7Q04 - chains D and F of the 7 polymer chains in the assembly; structure by X-ray diffraction, 2.28 A resolution.

[Chain D (and F)]
Molecule: Terephthalate 1,2-dioxygenase, terminal oxygenase component subunit alpha 2
Source organism: Comamonas sp
Notes: EC 1.14.12.15; chain F of this document is another copy of the same molecule, construct and numbering; everything in this record applies to it too
UniProtKB: Q3C1D5 (TPDA2_COMSP); residues 1-413 here = UniProt positions 1-413
Sequence (428 residues; row label = number of the first residue in the row; numbers below 1 keep their minus sign (Met-1 is residue -1)):
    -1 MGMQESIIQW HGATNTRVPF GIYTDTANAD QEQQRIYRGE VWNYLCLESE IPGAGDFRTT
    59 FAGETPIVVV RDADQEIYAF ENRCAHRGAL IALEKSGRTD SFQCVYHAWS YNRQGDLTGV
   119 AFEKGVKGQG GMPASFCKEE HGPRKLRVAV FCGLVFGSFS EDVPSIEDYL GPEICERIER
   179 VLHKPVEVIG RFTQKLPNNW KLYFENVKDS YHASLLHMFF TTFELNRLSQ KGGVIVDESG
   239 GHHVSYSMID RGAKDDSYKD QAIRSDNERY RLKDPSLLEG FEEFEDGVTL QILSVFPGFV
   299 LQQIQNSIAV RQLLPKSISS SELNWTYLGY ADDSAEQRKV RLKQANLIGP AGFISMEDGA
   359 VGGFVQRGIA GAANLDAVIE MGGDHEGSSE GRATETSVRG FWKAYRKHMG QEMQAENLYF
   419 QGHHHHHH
Unresolved in the structure: -1 to 3, 215-227, 248-267, 411-426 (chain F: -1 to 2, 215-226, 248-268, 412-426)
Sequence notes: initiating methionine (-1); expression tag (0, 414-426)
Bound ions: 2Fe-2S cluster Fe: Cys82, His84, Cys102, His105; Fe ion: His210, Asp356
Small-molecule neighbours: 2Fe-2S cluster (FES): Cys82, His84, Arg85, Gly86, Ala87, Cys102, Tyr104, His105, Ala106, Trp107
Curated features (UniProtKB/Swiss-Prot):
  - binding site ([2Fe-2S] cluster): Cys82, His84, Cys102, His105
What the authors report for this chain:
  - Fe ion coordination: His210, Asp356
  - conformationally variable residues (order/disorder transition): His215 to Ser227
  - specificity-determining residues: Asn224, Ser243, Arg390 (by similarity / conservation)

[Chain D / chain F interface]
Pairs across the interface - 60 pairs, chain D then chain F:
  Arg36(D) - Gly369(F)  hydrogen bond (side chain-backbone)
  Glu62(D) - Ala368(F)
  Glu62(D) - Gly369(F)
  Thr63(D) - Gly369(F)
  Pro64(D) - Arg365(F)
  Arg81(D) - Gly366(F)
  Arg81(D) - Ala370(F)
  Arg81(D) - Leu373(F)
  His84(D) - Tyr209(F)
  His84(D) - Ala375(F)
  His84(D) - Val376(F)  hydrogen bond (backbone-backbone)
  His84(D) - Glu393(F)  salt bridge
  Arg85(D) - Phe18(F)
  Arg85(D) - Glu203(F)  salt bridge
  Arg85(D) - Asp207(F)  salt bridge
  Arg85(D) - Val363(F)
  Arg85(D) - Val376(F)
  Arg85(D) - Glu393(F)
  Gly86(D) - Phe18(F)
  Gly86(D) - Phe362(F)
  Gly86(D) - Val363(F)
  Gly86(D) - Gly366(F)
  Gly86(D) - Ile367(F)
  Ala87(D) - Phe362(F)
  Ala87(D) - Val363(F)  hydrophobic
  Leu88(D) - Phe362(F)  hydrogen bond (backbone-backbone)
  Leu88(D) - Arg365(F)
  Leu88(D) - Gly366(F)
  Leu91(D) - Phe362(F)  hydrophobic
  Tyr104(D) - Asn204(F)  hydrogen bond
  Tyr104(D) - Asp207(F)
  Tyr104(D) - His210(F)  hydrogen bond (backbone-side chain)
  Tyr104(D) - Val359(F)
  His105(D) - Asp207(F)  salt bridge
  His105(D) - Tyr209(F)
  His105(D) - His210(F)
  His105(D) - Leu213(F)
  Trp107(D) - Tyr209(F)  hydrogen bond
  Val118(D) - Tyr209(F)
  Ala119(D) - Tyr209(F)  hydrogen bond (backbone-side chain)
  Ala119(D) - Met379(F)
  Phe120(D) - Ser212(F)
  Phe120(D) - Leu213(F)  hydrophobic
  Phe120(D) - Met379(F)
  Phe120(D) - Ala391(F)  hydrophobic
  Val124(D) - Ala391(F)  hydrophobic
  Gln127(D) - Glu388(F)
  Gln127(D) - Gly389(F)
  Gly128(D) - Ala391(F)
  Gly129(D) - Met379(F)
  Gly129(D) - Gly380(F)  hydrogen bond (backbone-backbone)
  Gly129(D) - Ala391(F)  hydrogen bond (backbone-backbone)
  Met130(D) - Glu378(F)
  Met130(D) - Met379(F)  hydrophobic
  Pro131(D) - Glu378(F)
  Phe134(D) - Glu378(F)
  His139(D) - Arg15(F)
  His139(D) - Val376(F)
  Arg142(D) - Gly369(F)  hydrogen bond (side chain-backbone)
  Arg142(D) - Ala370(F)
Interface residues without a listed pair, chain D (32 interface residues in all): Glu79, Asn80, Ala83, Val103, Ala106, Glu121
Interface residues without a listed pair, chain F (30 interface residues in all): Leu200, Gly381

[Summary]
Chain D and chain F form an interface of 32 and 30 residues respectively; the contacts include 10 hydrogen
bonds and 4 salt bridges. Polar pairs include His84(D)-Glu393(F), Arg85(D)-Glu203(F) and Arg85(D)-Asp207(F).
Chain D binds 2Fe-2S cluster. The paper reports Fe ion coordination by His210(D) and Asp356(D); specificity
determinants Asn224(D), Ser243(D) and Arg390(D).
Chain D and chain F are both Terephthalate 1,2-dioxygenase, terminal oxygenase component subunit alpha 2
(Comamonas sp); the structure, Crystal structure of TPADO in a substrate-free state, was determined by X-ray
diffraction, deposited together with 7Q05 and 7Q06.
